PDB entry 4ABO | electron microscopy, 8.60 A resolution (very low resolution: no residue pairs are listed; an interface is given only as per-side residue counts) | chains C and I of the 9 polymer chains in the assembly

[Chain C]
Protein: Tubulin beta chain
Organism: Sus scrofa
Notes: EC 3.6.5.6
Sequence (445 residues; row label = number of the first residue in the row; note: 10 numbers in that range are skipped by the numbering (no residue carries them; nothing is unmodelled there)):
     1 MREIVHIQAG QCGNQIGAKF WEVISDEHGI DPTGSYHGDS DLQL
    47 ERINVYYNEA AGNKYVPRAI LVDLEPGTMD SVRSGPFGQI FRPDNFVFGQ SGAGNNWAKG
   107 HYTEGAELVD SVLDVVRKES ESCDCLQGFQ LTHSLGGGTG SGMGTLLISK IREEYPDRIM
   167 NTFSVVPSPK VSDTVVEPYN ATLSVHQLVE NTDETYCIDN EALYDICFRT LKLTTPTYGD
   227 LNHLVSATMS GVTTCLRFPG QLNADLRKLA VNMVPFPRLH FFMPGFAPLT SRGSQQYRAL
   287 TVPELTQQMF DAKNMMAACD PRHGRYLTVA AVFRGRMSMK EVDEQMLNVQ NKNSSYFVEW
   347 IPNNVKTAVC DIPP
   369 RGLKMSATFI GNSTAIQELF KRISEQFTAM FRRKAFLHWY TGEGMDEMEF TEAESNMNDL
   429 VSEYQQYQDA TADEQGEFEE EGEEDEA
Disordered / not traced: 1, 438-455
Small-molecule neighbours:
  - GTP-gamma-S (GSP; 5'-guanosine-diphosphate-monothiophosphate): Gly10, Gln11, Cys12, Gln15, Ile16, Asp69, Glu71, Ala99, Gly100, Asn101, Ser140, Gly142, Gly143, Gly144, Thr145, Gly146, Val171, Asp179, Glu183, Asn206, Tyr224, Asn228
  - GTP (guanosine-5'-triphosphate): Gln247, Leu248, Lys254

[Chain I]
Protein: Microtubule integrity protein MAL3
Organism: Schizosaccharomyces pombe
Notes: fragment: calponin homology domain, residues 2-142
UniProtKB: Q10113 (MAL3_SCHPO); residue numbers follow UniProt; this construct covers 2-142
Sequence (145 residues; each row starts with the number of its first residue; numbers below 1 keep their minus sign (Gly-2 is residue -2)):
    -2 GAMGSESRQE LLAWINQVTS LGLTRIEDCG KGYAMIQIFD SIYQDIPLKK VNFECNNEYQ
    58 YINNWKVLQQ VFLKKGIDKV VDPERLSRCK MQDNLEFVQW AKRFWDQYYP GGDYDALARR
   118 GNRGPANTRV MNSSAGATGP SRRRQ
Disordered / not traced: -2 to 3, 122-142
Sequence notes: expression tag (-2 to 1)

[Chain C / chain I interface]
At this resolution (9 A) residue pairs are not listed: 8 residues of chain C and 6 of chain I lie at the interface.

[Overview]
8 residues of chain C face 6 of chain I across their interface. Bound to chain C: GTP-gamma-S and GTP.
Here chain C is Tubulin beta chain (Sus scrofa) and chain I is Microtubule integrity protein MAL3
(Schizosaccharomyces pombe). Entry 4ABO (Mal3 CH domain homology model and mammalian tubulin (2XRP) docked
into the 8.6-Angstrom cryo-EM map of ...) was determined by electron microscopy.
